PDB entry 8BKZ | electron microscopy, 2.30 A resolution | chains Y and B of the 28 polymer chains in the assembly

[Chain Y (and B)]
Molecule: Co-chaperonin GroES
Source organism: Escherichia coli
Notes: chain B of this document is another copy of the same molecule, construct and numbering; everything in this record applies to it too
UniProt: P0A6F9 (CH10_ECOLI); residues 2-97 here = UniProt positions 2-97
Amino-acid sequence (96 residues; row label = number of the first residue in the row):
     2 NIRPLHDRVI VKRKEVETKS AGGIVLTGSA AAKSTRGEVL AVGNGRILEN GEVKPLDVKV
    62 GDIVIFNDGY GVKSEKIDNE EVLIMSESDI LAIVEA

[Interface between chain Y and chain B]
Residue-residue contacts - 39 pairs, chain Y then chain B:
  T36(Y) with K74(B); E76(B), hydrogen bond
  R37(Y) with E76(B), salt bridge; K77(B), hydrogen bond (side chain-backbone); I78(B)
  R47(Y) with I48(B)
  L49(Y) with L49(B); E50(B); G52(B)
  E50(Y) with E50(B)
  N51(Y) with E50(B); N51(B)
  K55(Y) with I48(B); G52(B)
  D58(Y) with L6(B); H7(B), salt bridge; N45(B)
  V59(Y) with L6(B), hydrophobic
  I66(Y) with E76(B)
  F67(Y) with K74(B)
  N68(Y) with K74(B)
  E88(Y) with L6(B); H7(B), salt bridge
  S89(Y) with R9(B), hydrogen bond (backbone-side chain)
  I91(Y) with R9(B), hydrogen bond (backbone-side chain)
  L92(Y) with P5(B); L6(B), hydrogen bond (backbone-backbone); R9(B); I85(B), hydrophobic
  A93(Y) with I3(B), hydrophobic; R4(B); P5(B), hydrophobic
  I94(Y) with I3(B); R4(B), hydrogen bond (backbone-backbone); L6(B), hydrophobic
  V95(Y) with N2(B); I3(B), hydrophobic
  E96(Y) with N2(B), hydrogen bond (backbone-backbone); R4(B), salt bridge
Also at the interface, not in a pair above, chain Y (21 interface residues in all): A22
Also at the interface, not in a pair above, chain B (20 interface residues in all): V54, N80

[In short]
The interface between chain Y and chain B involves 21 residues on one side and 20 on the other; the contacts
include 7 hydrogen bonds and 4 salt bridges. Among the polar pairs are R37(Y)-E76(B), D58(Y)-H7(B) and
E88(Y)-H7(B).
Chain Y and chain B are both Co-chaperonin GroES (Escherichia coli); the structure, GroEL:GroES-ATP complex
under continuous turnover conditions, was determined by electron microscopy (same publication as 8BM0, 8BM1,
8BMO and 8BMT).
